PDB entry 7Z0S | electron microscopy, 2.60 A resolution | chains C and E of the 6 polymer chains in the assembly

[Chain C]
Protein: Formate hydrogenlyase subunit 3
From: Escherichia coli K-12
Reference sequence: P16429 (HYCC_ECOLI); residues 1-608 here = UniProt positions 1-608
Sequence (608 residues; numbered 1 to 608; the number before each row is that of its first residue):
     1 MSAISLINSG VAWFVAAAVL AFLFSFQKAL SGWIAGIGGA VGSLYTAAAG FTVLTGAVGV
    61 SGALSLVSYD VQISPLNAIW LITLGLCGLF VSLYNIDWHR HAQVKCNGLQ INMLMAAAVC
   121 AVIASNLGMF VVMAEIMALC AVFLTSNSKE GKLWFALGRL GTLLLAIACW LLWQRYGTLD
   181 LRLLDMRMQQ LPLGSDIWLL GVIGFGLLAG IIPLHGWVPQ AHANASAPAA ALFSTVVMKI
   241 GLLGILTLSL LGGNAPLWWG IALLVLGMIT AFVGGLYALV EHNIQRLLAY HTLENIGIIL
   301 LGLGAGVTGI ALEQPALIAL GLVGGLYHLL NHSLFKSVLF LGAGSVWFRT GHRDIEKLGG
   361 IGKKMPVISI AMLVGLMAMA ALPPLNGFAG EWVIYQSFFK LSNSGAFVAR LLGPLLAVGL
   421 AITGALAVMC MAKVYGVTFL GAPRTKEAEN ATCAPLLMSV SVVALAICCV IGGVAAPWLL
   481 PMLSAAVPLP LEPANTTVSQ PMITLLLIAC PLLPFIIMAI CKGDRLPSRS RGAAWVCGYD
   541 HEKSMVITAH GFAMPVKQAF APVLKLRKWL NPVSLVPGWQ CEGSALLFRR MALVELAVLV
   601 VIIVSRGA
Not modelled in the structure: 1, 606-608
Small-molecule neighbours:
  - phosphatidylethanolamine (PTY), molecule 1: Val265, Met268, Ile269, Phe272, Leu412, Leu415, Leu416, Val418, Gly419, Ile422, Gln558, Ala559, Phe560, Ala561, Pro562, Val563
  - phosphatidylethanolamine (PTY), molecule 2: Met377, Leu382, Pro383, Pro384, Leu385, Leu507, Ile508, Pro511, Leu512, Phe515, Ser528
From the paper describing this entry:
  - binding site for cardiolipin: His215, Gln220, Tyr290, Arg567, Asn571
  - mutagenesis - D354A, E391A: decreased catalytic activity (citing earlier work)
  - mutagenesis - E135A, H222A, K239A, T292A, H328A, K336A: unchanged catalytic activity (citing earlier work)

[Chain E]
Protein: Formate hydrogenlyase subunit 5
From: Escherichia coli K-12
Notes: engineered mutation(s): internal deca-His-Gly-Ser sequence after Gly83
Reference sequence: P16431 (HYCE_ECOLI); numbering as in UniProt; present here: 1-82, 84-569
Sequence (581 residues; each row starts with the number of its first residue; note: 1 number in that range is skipped by the numbering (no residue carries it; nothing is unmodelled there); a row labelled like 82A-82M holds insertion residues (82A, then the next letters in order)):
     1 MSEEKLGQHY LAALNEAFPG VVLDHAWQTK DQLTVTVKVN YLPEVVEFLY YKQGGWLSVL
    61 FGNDERKLNG HYAVYYVLSM EK
82A-82M GHHHHHHHHHHGS
    84 TKCWITVRVE VDANKPEYPS VTPRVPAAVW GEREVRDMYG LIPVGLPDER RLVLPDDWPD
   144 ELYPLRKDSM DYRQRPAPTT DAETYEFINE LGDKKNNVVP IGPLHVTSDE PGHFRLFVDG
   204 ENIIDADYRL FYVHRGMEKL AETRMGYNEV TFLSDRVCGI CGFAHSTAYT TSVENAMGIQ
   264 VPERAQMIRA ILLEVERLHS HLLNLGLACH FTGFDSGFMQ FFRVRETSMK MAEILTGARK
   324 TYGLNLIGGI RRDLLKDDMI QTRQLAQQMR REVQELVDVL LSTPNMEQRT VGIGRLDPEI
   384 ARDFSNVGPM VRASGHARDT RADHPFVGYG LLPMEVHSEQ GCDVISRLKV RINEVYTALN
   444 MIDYGLDNLP GGPLMVEGFT YIPHRFALGF AEAPRGDDIH WSMTGDNQKL YRWRCRAATY
   504 ANWPTLRYML RGNTVSDAPL IIGSLDPCYS CTDRMTVVDV RKKKSKVVPY KELERYSIER
   564 KNSPLK
Not modelled in the structure: 1-4, 82A-82M, 538-569
Differences from the reference sequence: expression tag (82B-82M)
Bound ions: Ni2+: Cys241, Cys244, Cys531, Cys534; carbonmonoxide-(dicyano) iron Fe: Cys244, Cys534
Small-molecule neighbours:
  - DR9 (1-cis-9-octadecanoyl-2-cis-9-hexadecanoyl phosphatidyl glycerol): Ser365, Thr366, Pro367, Asn368
  - carbonmonoxide-(dicyano) iron (FCO): Cys244, His248, Ala476, Pro477, Arg478, Gly479, Asp481, Ala500, Ala501, Thr502, Cys531, Cys534
From the paper describing this entry:
  - catalytic residues: Glu193, His284, Arg395, Glu437
  - Ni2+ coordination: Cys531
  - catalytic residues: Ser283, Arg478, Asp529 (proposed by the authors, not directly observed)

[How chain C and chain E interact]
Contacting residue pairs (28; chain C residue first):
  Trp535(C) - Leu187(E)  hydrophobic
  Val536(C) - Pro183(E)
  Val536(C) - Gly185(E)
  Cys537(C) - Pro183(E)  hydrogen bond (side chain-backbone)
  Cys537(C) - Gly185(E)
  Cys537(C) - Pro186(E)
  Cys537(C) - Leu187(E)  hydrogen bond (backbone-backbone)
  Cys537(C) - His188(E)
  Gly538(C) - Glu166(E)
  Tyr539(C) - Glu166(E)
  Tyr539(C) - Phe170(E)
  Tyr539(C) - His196(E)
  Tyr539(C) - Arg198(E)
  Tyr539(C) - Tyr215(E)
  Asp540(C) - Ala165(E)
  Asp540(C) - Glu166(E)  hydrogen bond (backbone-side chain)
  Glu542(C) - Arg198(E)  salt bridge
  Ser544(C) - Asn180(E)
  Ser544(C) - Val181(E)  hydrogen bond (backbone-backbone)
  Met545(C) - Val181(E)  hydrophobic
  Met545(C) - Pro183(E)  hydrophobic
  Met545(C) - Arg198(E)
  Val546(C) - Asn180(E)
  Ile547(C) - Asn180(E)
  His550(C) - Asp202(E)  salt bridge
  Gly551(C) - Gly203(E)
  Met554(C) - Asp202(E)
  Met554(C) - Gly203(E)
Other interface residues (no listed pair), chain C (16 interface residues in all): Thr548, Pro555
Other interface residues (no listed pair), chain E (19 interface residues in all): Tyr168, Lys178, Asn179, Glu204
From the paper, about this interface:
  - specific contacts: Cys537(C)-His188(E)

[In short]
The interface between chain C and chain E involves 16 residues on one side and 19 on the other; the contacts
include 4 hydrogen bonds and 2 salt bridges. Among the polar pairs are Glu542(C)-Arg198(E),
His550(C)-Asp202(E) and Cys537(C)-Pro183(E). The authors report a contact between Cys537(C) and His188(E). The
paper reports catalytic residues Glu193(E), His284(E) and Arg395(E) among others; D354A and E391A of chain C
reduce catalytic activity; 8 substitutions were tested in all.
Here chain C is Formate hydrogenlyase subunit 3 and chain E is Formate hydrogenlyase subunit 5, both from
Escherichia coli K-12. Entry 7Z0S (Structure of the Escherichia coli formate hydrogenlyase complex (anaerobic
preparation, without formate dehydrogenase H)) was determined by electron microscopy (same publication as
7Z0T).
